Entry 8DO2 (electron microscopy, 2.95 A resolution); this record covers chains C and A of the 3 polymer chains in the assembly.

Chain C:
Molecule: Protein transport protein Sec61 subunit beta
From: Homo sapiens
Reference sequence: P60468 (SC61B_HUMAN); residue numbers follow UniProt; this construct covers 1-96
Chain sequence (96 residues; each row starts with the number of its first residue):
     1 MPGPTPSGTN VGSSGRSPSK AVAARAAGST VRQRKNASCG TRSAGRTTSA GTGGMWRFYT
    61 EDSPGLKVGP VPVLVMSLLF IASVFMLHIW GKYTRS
Unresolved in the structure: 1-64, 96

Chain A:
Molecule: Protein transport protein Sec61 subunit alpha isoform 1
From: Homo sapiens
Reference sequence: P61619 (S61A1_HUMAN); residues 1-476 here = UniProt positions 1-476
Chain sequence (476 residues; each row starts with the number of its first residue):
     1 MAIKFLEVIK PFCVILPEIQ KPERKIQFKE KVLWTAITLF IFLVCCQIPL FGIMSSDSAD
    61 PFYWMRVILA SNRGTLMELG ISPIVTSGLI MQLLAGAKII EVGDTPKDRA LFNGAQKLFG
   121 MIITIGQSIV YVMTGMYGDP SEMGAGICLL ITIQLFVAGL IVLLLDELLQ KGYGLGSGIS
   181 LFIATNICET IVWKAFSPTT VNTGRGMEFE GAIIALFHLL ATRTDKVRAL REAFYRQNLP
   241 NLMNLIATIF VFAVVIYFQG FRYELPIRST KVRGQIGIYP IKLFYTSNIP IILQSALVSN
   301 LYVISQMLSA RFSGNLLVSL LGTWSDTSSG GPARAYPVGG LCYYLSPPES FGSVLEDPVH
   361 AVVYIVFMLG SCAFFSKTWI EVSGSSPRDI AKQFKDQGMV INGKRETSIY RELKKIIPTA
   421 AAFGGLCIGA LSVLADFLGA IGSGTGILLA VTIIYQYFEI FVKEQSEVGS MGALLF
Unresolved in the structure: 1-5, 102-106, 326-334, 469-476
Construct notes: conflict Y263 (Val in P61619), P387 (Ala in P61619), R388 (Lys in P61619), I390 (Val in P61619), D396 (Glu in P61619), G398 (Gln in P61619), K414 (Asn in P61619), K415 (Arg in P61619), I416 (Tyr in P61619); engineered mutation E264 (Asp in P61619), R268 (Lys in P61619), T270 (Ala in P61619), K271 (Arg in P61619), V272 (Tyr in P61619), I276 (Tyr in P61619), G277 (Asn in P61619), I278 (Thr in P61619), F394 (Leu in P61619), I401 (Met in P61619), N402 (Arg in P61619), K404 (His in P61619), I409 (Met in P61619), Y410 (Val in P61619), R411 (His in P61619)
Ligand contacts: Cyclotriazadisulfonamide (SXU; 9-benzyl-1,5-bis(4-methylbenzene-1-sulfonyl)-3-methylidene-1,5,9-triazacyclododecane): F62, M65, I68, L69, S82, V85, T86, L89, I123, Q127, Y131, I179, I292, A296, N300, V303, I304
Reported in the primary citation:
  - binding site for Cyclotriazadisulfonamide: Q127, N300
  - mutagenesis - Q127A, N300A: decreased binding to Cyclotriazadisulfonamide
  - mutagenesis - Q127L, N300L: decreased binding to cotransin CP2
  - mutagenesis - Q127L, N300L: decreased binding to decatransin
  - mutagenesis - Q127L, N300L: decreased binding to ipomoeassin F

Interface between chain C and chain A:
Contacting residue pairs (34):
  G65(C) with V14(A)
  L66(C) with P17(A); E18(A), hydrogen bond (backbone-backbone)
  K67(C) with E18(A)
  V68(C) with E18(A), hydrogen bond (backbone-backbone); I19(A); Q20(A), hydrogen bond (backbone-backbone)
  G69(C) with Q20(A)
  P70(C) with W34(A), hydrophobic; L168(A), hydrophobic; Y173(A), hydrophobic
  V71(C) with W34(A), hydrophobic
  V73(C) with I19(A), hydrophobic
  L74(C) with I41(A), hydrophobic
  S77(C) with I41(A); I161(A)
  F80(C) with L76(A), hydrophobic; Q154(A); V157(A), hydrophobic; A158(A), hydrophobic; I161(A), hydrophobic
  I81(C) with V44(A), hydrophobic; C45(A), hydrophobic; I48(A), hydrophobic
  V84(C) with I48(A), hydrophobic; P49(A); L76(A), hydrophobic; Q154(A)
  F85(C) with I48(A), hydrophobic
  L87(C) with F51(A)
  H88(C) with P49(A), hydrogen bond (side chain-backbone); L50(A), hydrogen bond (side chain-backbone); F51(A)
  W90(C) with F51(A), hydrophobic
Interface residues without a listed pair, chain C (19 interface residues in all): M76, G91
Interface residues without a listed pair, chain A (25 interface residues in all): L16, I37, L150, L164, L165

Overview:
19 residues of chain C face 25 of chain A across their interface; the contacts include 5 hydrogen bonds. Polar
contacts include H88(C)-P49(A), H88(C)-L50(A) and L66(C)-E18(A). From the paper: a binding site for
Cyclotriazadisulfonamide at Q127(A) and N300(A); Q127A and N300A of chain A reduce binding to
Cyclotriazadisulfonamide; 4 substitutions were tested in all.
Here chain C is Protein transport protein Sec61 subunit beta and chain A is Protein transport protein Sec61
subunit alpha isoform 1, both from Homo sapiens. Entry 8DO2 (Cryo-EM structure of the human Sec61 complex
inhibited by cyclotriazadisulfonamide (CADA)) was determined by electron microscopy, deposited together with
8DNV, 8DNW, 8DNX, 8DNY, 8DNZ, 8DO0, 8DO1 and 8DO3.
